PDB entry 7KRN | electron microscopy, 3.40 A resolution | chains A and C of the 7 polymer chains in the assembly

Chain A:
Molecule: RNA-directed RNA polymerase
Organism: Severe acute respiratory syndrome coronavirus 2
Notes: EC 2.7.7.48
Reference sequence: P0DTD1 (R1AB_SARS2); residues 1-932 here correspond to UniProt positions 4393-5324 (UniProt number = residue number + 4392)
Sequence (932 residues; numbered 1 to 932; the number before each row is that of its first residue):
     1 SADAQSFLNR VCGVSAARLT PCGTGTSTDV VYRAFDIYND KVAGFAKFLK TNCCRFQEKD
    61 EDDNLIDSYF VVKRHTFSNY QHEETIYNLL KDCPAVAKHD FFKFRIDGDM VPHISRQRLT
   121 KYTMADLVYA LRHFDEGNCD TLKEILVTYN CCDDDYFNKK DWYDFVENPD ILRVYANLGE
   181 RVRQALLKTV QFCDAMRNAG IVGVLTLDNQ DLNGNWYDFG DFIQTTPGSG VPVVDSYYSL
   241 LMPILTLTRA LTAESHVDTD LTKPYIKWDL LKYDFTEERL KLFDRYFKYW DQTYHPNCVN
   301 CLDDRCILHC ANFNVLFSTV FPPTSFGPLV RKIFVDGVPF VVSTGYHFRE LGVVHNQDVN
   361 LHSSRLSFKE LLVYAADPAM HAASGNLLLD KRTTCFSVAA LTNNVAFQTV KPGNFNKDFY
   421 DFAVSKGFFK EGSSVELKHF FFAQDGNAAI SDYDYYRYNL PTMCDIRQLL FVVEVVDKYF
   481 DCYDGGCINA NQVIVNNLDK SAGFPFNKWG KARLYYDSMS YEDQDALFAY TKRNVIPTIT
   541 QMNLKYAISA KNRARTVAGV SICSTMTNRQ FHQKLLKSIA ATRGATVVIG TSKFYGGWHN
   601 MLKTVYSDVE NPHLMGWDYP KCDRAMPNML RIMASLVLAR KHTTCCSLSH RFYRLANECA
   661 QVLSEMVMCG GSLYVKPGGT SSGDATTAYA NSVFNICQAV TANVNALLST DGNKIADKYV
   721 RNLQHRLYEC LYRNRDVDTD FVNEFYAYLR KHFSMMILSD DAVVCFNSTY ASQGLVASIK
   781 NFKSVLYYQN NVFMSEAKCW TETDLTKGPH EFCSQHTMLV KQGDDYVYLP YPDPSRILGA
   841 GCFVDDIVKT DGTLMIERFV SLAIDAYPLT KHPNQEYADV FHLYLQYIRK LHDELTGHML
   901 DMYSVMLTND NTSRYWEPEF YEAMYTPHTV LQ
Disordered / not traced: 1-2, 930-932
Metal / ion sites: Mg2+: Asn209, Asp218 (together with ADP); Zn2+ site 1: His295, Cys301, Cys306, Cys310; Zn2+ site 2: Cys487, His642, Cys645, Cys646
Residues lining bound ligands:
  - chapso (1N7), molecule 1: Arg197, Gly230, Val231, Lys288, Tyr289, Trp290, Asp291
  - chapso (1N7), molecule 2: Val202, Val204, Asp221, Ile223, Val233, Arg733
  - chapso (1N7), molecule 3: Tyr903, Ser904, Val905
  - ADP: Phe35, Lys50, Asn52, Cys53, Val71, Lys73, Arg74, His75, Asn79, Arg116, Asp208, Asn209, Tyr217, Asp218, Gly220, Asp221
Swiss-Prot annotation at these positions:
  - region: Lys545 to Arg555 (Interaction with RMP Remdesivir), Thr582 to Pro620 (RdRp Palm N-ter)
  - active site: Ser759, Asp760, Asp761
  - binding site (Mn(2+)): Asn209, Asp218
  - binding site (Zn(2+)): His295, Cys301, Cys306, Cys310, Cys487, His642, Cys645, Cys646
  - site: Gln932 (Cleavage)
Reported in the primary citation:
  - catalytic residues: Asp760 (citing earlier work)
  - mutagenesis - D760A: increased binding to BTC scaffolds

Chain C:
Molecule: Non-structural protein 7
Organism: Severe acute respiratory syndrome coronavirus 2
Reference sequence: P0DTD1 (R1AB_SARS2); residues 1-83 here correspond to UniProt positions 3860-3942 (UniProt number = residue number + 3859)
Sequence (88 residues; row label = number of the first residue in the row; numbers below 1 keep their minus sign (Gly-4 is residue -4)):
    -4 GPVDMSKMSD VKCTSVVLLS VLQQLRVESS SKLWAQCVQL HNDILLAKDT TEAFEKMVSL
    56 LSVLLSMQGA VDINKLCEEM LDNRATLQ
Disordered / not traced: -4 to 0, 76-83
Construct notes: expression tag (-4 to 0)
Swiss-Prot annotation at these positions:
  - site: Gln83 (Cleavage)

Chain A / chain C interface:
Pairs across the interface (35):
  Thr409(A) with Glu23(C), hydrogen bond; Trp29(C)
  Lys411(A) with Gln18(C)
  Pro412(A) with Leu14(C), hydrophobic; Ser15(C); His36(C)
  Gly413(A) with Val11(C)
  Asn414(A) with Val11(C)
  Phe415(A) with Cys8(C), hydrophobic; Val12(C), hydrophobic
  Tyr420(A) with Ser4(C), hydrogen bond (side chain-backbone); Asp5(C); Cys8(C), hydrophobic
  Phe429(A) with Ser1(C), hydrogen bond (backbone-side chain)
  Glu431(A) with Ser1(C); Lys2(C); Met3(C), hydrogen bond (side chain-backbone)
  Leu437(A) with Lys7(C); Cys8(C), hydrophobic
  Phe440(A) with Lys7(C); Leu40(C), hydrophobic
  Phe441(A) with His36(C)
  Phe442(A) with Asn37(C); Leu40(C), hydrophobic; Leu41(C), hydrophobic
  Ala443(A) with Leu14(C), hydrophobic; Val33(C), hydrophobic; His36(C); Asn37(C), hydrogen bond (backbone-side chain)
  Gln444(A) with Trp29(C), hydrogen bond (backbone-side chain); Val33(C)
  Asp445(A) with Ala30(C); Val33(C)
  Asn552(A) with Leu41(C)
  Phe843(A) with Val11(C), hydrophobic
Also at the interface, not in a pair above, chain A (21 interface residues in all): Lys430, Gly446, Lys551

Overview:
Chain A and chain C form an interface of 21 and 20 residues respectively, with 6 hydrogen bonds. Among the
polar pairs are Thr409(A)-Glu23(C), Tyr420(A)-Ser4(C) and Phe429(A)-Ser1(C). Bound to chain A: ADP and 3
copies of chapso. The paper reports the catalytic residue Asp760(A); D760A of chain A increases binding to BTC
scaffolds.
Here chain A is RNA-directed RNA polymerase and chain C is Non-structural protein 7, both from Severe acute
respiratory syndrome coronavirus 2. Entry 7KRN (Structure of SARS-CoV-2 backtracked complex bound to nsp13
helicase - nsp13(1)-BTC) was determined by electron microscopy, deposited together with 7KRO and 7KRP.
